PDB entry 9F61 | electron microscopy, 2.55 A resolution | chains 3C and 3H of the 12 polymer chains in the assembly

# Chain 3C
Name: cytochrome-c oxidase
Organism: Chlamydomonas reinhardtii
Notes: EC 7.1.1.9
UniProtKB: Q9AU02 (Q9AU02_CHLRE); residue numbers follow UniProt; this construct covers 1-153
Amino-acid sequence (153 residues; each row starts with the number of its first residue):
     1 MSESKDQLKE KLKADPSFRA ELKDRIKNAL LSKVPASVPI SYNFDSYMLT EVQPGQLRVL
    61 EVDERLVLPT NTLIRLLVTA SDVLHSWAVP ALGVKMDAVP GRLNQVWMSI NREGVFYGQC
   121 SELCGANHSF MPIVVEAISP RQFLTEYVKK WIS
Bound ions: Mg2+: Glu122 (shared with 1 residue of chain 3A)
Small-molecule neighbours: dinuclear copper ion (CUA): His85, Ser86, Cys120, Ser121, Glu122, Cys124, His128, Met131

# Chain 3H
Name: Cox6b
Organism: Chlamydomonas reinhardtii
UniProtKB: A8IN92 (A8IN92_CHLRE); residues -33 to 114 here correspond to UniProt positions 1-148 (UniProt number = residue number + 34)
Amino-acid sequence (148 residues; each row starts with the number of its first residue; numbers below 1 keep their minus sign (Met-33 is residue -33)):
   -33 MGLFNYFVAR ADAEVVEEEH APPPPPPPPK KSSRKPTLES LSADELEELK NEVVSEVVDK
    27 IAGEDGTKLA DFLEPELITA PYDPRFPNRN QARHCFVRFN EYYKCLYERG EEHPRCQFYQ
    87 KAYQSLCPSE WVESWQELRE KGLWTGKY
Unresolved in the structure: -33 to 0
Cystine bridges: Cys61-Cys93, Cys71-Cys82

# How chain 3C and chain 3H interact
Pairs across the interface - 49 pairs, chain 3C then chain 3H:
  Ser4(3C) - Pro2(3H)  hydrogen bond (side chain-backbone)
  Ser4(3C) - Thr3(3H)
  Ser4(3C) - Leu15(3H)
  Lys5(3C) - Leu15(3H)
  Lys5(3C) - Glu18(3H)  salt bridge
  Lys5(3C) - Val19(3H)
  Lys5(3C) - Glu22(3H)  salt bridge
  Gln7(3C) - Thr3(3H)
  Gln7(3C) - Leu4(3H)  hydrogen bond (side chain-backbone)
  Gln7(3C) - Glu5(3H)  hydrogen bond
  Leu8(3C) - Leu4(3H)
  Leu8(3C) - Leu12(3H)  hydrophobic
  Leu8(3C) - Leu15(3H)  hydrophobic
  Leu8(3C) - Lys16(3H)
  Leu8(3C) - Val19(3H)  hydrophobic
  Lys11(3C) - Leu4(3H)
  Phe18(3C) - Lys16(3H)
  Arg25(3C) - Glu13(3H)  salt bridge
  Arg25(3C) - Lys16(3H)
  Arg25(3C) - Val20(3H)
  Ile26(3C) - Val20(3H)  hydrophobic
  Ala29(3C) - Val20(3H)  hydrophobic
  Leu30(3C) - Ala28(3H)  hydrophobic
  Lys33(3C) - Asp25(3H)
  Lys33(3C) - Ala28(3H)
  Lys33(3C) - Gly29(3H)
  Lys33(3C) - Glu30(3H)
  Lys33(3C) - Asp31(3H)
  Lys33(3C) - Gly32(3H)
  Pro35(3C) - Leu39(3H)
  Arg75(3C) - Thr45(3H)
  Arg75(3C) - Ala46(3H)  hydrogen bond (side chain-backbone)
  Leu77(3C) - Leu92(3H)
  Met96(3C) - Arg55(3H)
  Gly101(3C) - Trp97(3H)
  Arg102(3C) - Asn56(3H)
  Arg102(3C) - Trp97(3H)
  Leu103(3C) - Arg55(3H)
  Leu103(3C) - Asn56(3H)  hydrogen bond (backbone-side chain)
  Leu103(3C) - Gln57(3H)  hydrogen bond (backbone-backbone)
  Leu103(3C) - Ala58(3H)
  Leu103(3C) - Leu92(3H)
  Leu103(3C) - Pro94(3H)  hydrophobic
  Asn104(3C) - Arg55(3H)
  Asn104(3C) - Asn56(3H)
  Gln105(3C) - Arg55(3H)  hydrogen bond (backbone-backbone)
  Gln105(3C) - Gln57(3H)
  Leu144(3C) - Pro41(3H)
  Leu144(3C) - Leu43(3H)  hydrophobic
Also at the interface, not in a pair above, chain 3C (29 interface residues in all): Met1, Lys9, Glu21, Leu22, Val34, Ile40, Thr79, Thr145
Also at the interface, not in a pair above, chain 3H (37 interface residues in all): Lys1, Leu7, Val24, Leu35, Pro47, Asn54, Cys61

# Summary
Chain 3C and chain 3H form an interface of 29 and 37 residues respectively; the contacts include 7 hydrogen
bonds and 3 salt bridges. Polar contacts include Lys5(3C)-Glu18(3H), Lys5(3C)-Glu22(3H) and
Arg25(3C)-Glu13(3H). Chain 3C binds dinuclear copper ion.
Here chain 3C is cytochrome-c oxidase and chain 3H is Cox6b, both from Chlamydomonas reinhardtii. Entry 9F61
(Structure of the Chlamydomonas reinhardtii respiratory complex IV from respiratory supercomplex) was
determined by electron microscopy together with 9F5X, 9F5Y, 9F5Z, 9F60 and 9F62 from the same study.
